6ORV - chains BP and RP of the 5 polymer chains in the assembly; structure by electron microscopy, 3.00 A resolution.

== Chain BP ==
Molecule: Guanine nucleotide-binding protein G(I)/G(S)/G(T) subunit beta-1
Source organism: Homo sapiens
Reference sequence: P62873 (GBB1_HUMAN); residues 2-340 here = UniProt positions 2-340
Amino-acid sequence (350 residues; numbered -9 to 340; the number before each row is that of its first residue; numbers below 1 keep their minus sign (Met-9 is residue -9)):
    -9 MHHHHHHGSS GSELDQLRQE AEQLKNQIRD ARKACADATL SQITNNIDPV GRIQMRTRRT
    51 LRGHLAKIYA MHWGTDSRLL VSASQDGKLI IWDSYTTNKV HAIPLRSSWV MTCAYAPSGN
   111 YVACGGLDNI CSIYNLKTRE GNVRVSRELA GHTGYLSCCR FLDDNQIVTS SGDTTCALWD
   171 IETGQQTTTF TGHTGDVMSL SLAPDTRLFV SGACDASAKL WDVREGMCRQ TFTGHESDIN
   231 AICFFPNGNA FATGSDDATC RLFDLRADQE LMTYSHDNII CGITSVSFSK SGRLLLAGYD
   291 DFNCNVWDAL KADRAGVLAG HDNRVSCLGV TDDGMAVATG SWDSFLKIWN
Disordered / not traced: -9 to 2
Differences from the reference sequence: expression tag (-9 to 1)

== Chain RP ==
Molecule: Glucagon-like peptide 1 receptor
Source organism: Homo sapiens
Reference sequence: P43220 (GLP1R_HUMAN); residue numbers follow UniProt; this construct covers 24-463
Amino-acid sequence (491 residues; row label = number of the first residue in the row; numbers below 1 keep their minus sign (Met-8 is residue -8)):
    -8 MKTIIALSYI FCLVFADYKD DDDLEVLFQG PARPQGATVS LWETVQKWRE YRRQCQRSLT
    52 EDPPPATDLF CNRTFDEYAC WPDGEPGSFV NVSCPWYLPW ASSVPQGHVY RFCTAEGLWL
   112 QKDNSSLPWR DLSECEESKR GERSSPEEQL LFLYIIYTVG YALSFSALVI ASAILLGFRH
   172 LHCTRNYIHL NLFASFILRA LSVFIKDAAL KWMYSTAAQQ HQWDGLLSYQ DSLSCRLVFL
   232 LMQYCVAANY YWLLVEGVYL YTLLAFSVFS EQWIFRLYVS IGWGVPLLFV VPWGIVKYLY
   292 EDEGCWTRNS NMNYWLIIRL PILFAIGVNF LIFVRVICIV VSKLKANLMC KTDIKCRLAK
   352 STLTLIPLLG THEVIFAFVM DEHARGTLRF IKLFTELSFT SFQGLMVAIL YCFVNNEVQL
   412 EFRKSWERWR LEHLHIQRDS SMKPLKCPTS SLSSGATAGS SMYTATCQAS CSPAGLEVLF
   472 QGPHHHHHHH H
Disordered / not traced: -8 to 136, 338-343, 424-482
Differences from the reference sequence: initiating methionine (-8); expression tag (-7 to 23, 464-482); conflict Phe260 (Leu in P43220)
Disulfide bonds: Cys226-Cys296
Ligand contacts: N2V (N-{(3S,8S)-3-{4-[(3,4-dichlorophenyl)methoxy]phenyl}-7-[(1S)-1-phenylpropyl]-2,3,6,7,8,9-hexahydro[1,4]dioxino[2,3-g]isoquinoline-8-carbonyl}-4-(2,3-dimethylpyridin-4-yl)-L-phenylalanine): Tyr145, Tyr148, Thr149, Val194, Ile196, Lys197, Asp198, Ala200, Leu201, Trp203, Met204, Leu217, Tyr220, Cys226, Val229, Phe230, Cys296, Trp297
What the authors report for this chain:
  - binding site for N2V: Tyr145, Ile196, Lys197, Ala200, Leu201, Trp203, Met204, Leu217, Tyr220, Val229, Phe230, Trp297
  - binding site for N2V: Tyr148 (from molecular simulation)
  - allosteric site: Tyr145, Tyr148, Lys197 (from molecular simulation)
  - conformationally variable residues (helix shift): Pro137, Asp372, Phe381
  - mutagenesis - Y145A, Y148A, K197A, L201A, W203A, M204A, L217A, Y220A, F230A, M233A, W297A, T298A: decreased signaling in response to N2V

== How chain BP and chain RP interact ==
Residue-residue contacts (7):
  Arg42(BP) - Leu422(RP)
  Arg52(BP) - Arg170(RP)
  Ala309(BP) - Arg419(RP)
  His311(BP) - Arg419(RP)
  Asp312(BP) - His171(RP)  salt bridge
  Asp312(BP) - Lys415(RP)  salt bridge
  Asp312(BP) - Arg419(RP)  salt bridge
Other interface residues (no listed pair), chain BP (8 interface residues in all): Arg46, Val307, Gly310
Other interface residues (no listed pair), chain RP (6 interface residues in all): Glu423

== Summary ==
8 residues of chain BP and 6 residues of chain RP are in contact; the contacts include 3 salt bridges. Among
the polar pairs are Asp312(BP)-His171(RP), Asp312(BP)-Lys415(RP) and Asp312(BP)-Arg419(RP). From the paper: a
binding site for N2V at Tyr145(RP), Ile196(RP) and Lys197(RP) among others; Y145A, Y148A and K197A of chain
RP, among others, reduce signaling in response to N2V; 12 substitutions were tested in all.
Here chain BP is Guanine nucleotide-binding protein G(I)/G(S)/G(T) subunit beta-1 and chain RP is
Glucagon-like peptide 1 receptor, both from Homo sapiens. Entry 6ORV (Non-peptide agonist (TT-OAD2) bound to
the Glucagon-Like peptide-1 (GLP-1) Receptor) was determined by electron microscopy.
